1M18 - chains A and E of the 10 polymer chains in the assembly; structure by X-ray diffraction, 2.45 A resolution.

Chain A:
Molecule: Histone H3.2
From: Xenopus laevis
UniProt: P02302 (H32_XENLA); residues 401-535 here correspond to UniProt positions 1-135 (UniProt number = residue number - 400)
Chain sequence (135 residues; numbered 401 to 535; the number before each row is that of its first residue):
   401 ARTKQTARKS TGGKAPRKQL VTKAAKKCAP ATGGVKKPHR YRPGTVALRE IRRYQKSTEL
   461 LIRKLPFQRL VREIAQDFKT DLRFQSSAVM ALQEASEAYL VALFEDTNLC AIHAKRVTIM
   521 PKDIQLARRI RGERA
Not modelled in the structure: 401-437
Curated features (UniProtKB/Swiss-Prot):
  - modified residue: K437 (N6-(2-hydroxyisobutyryl)lysine)

Chain E:
Molecule: Histone H3.2
From: Xenopus laevis
UniProt: P02302 (H32_XENLA); residues 601-735 here correspond to UniProt positions 1-135 (UniProt number = residue number - 600)
Chain sequence (135 residues; numbered 601 to 735; the number before each row is that of its first residue):
   601 ARTKQTARKS TGGKAPRKQL VTKAAKKCAP ATGGVKKPHR YRPGTVALRE IRRYQKSTEL
   661 LIRKLPFQRL VREIAQDFKT DLRFQSSAVM ALQEASEAYL VALFEDTNLC AIHAKRVTIM
   721 PKDIQLARRI RGERA
Not modelled in the structure: 601-636
Curated features (UniProtKB/Swiss-Prot):
  - modified residue: K637 (N6-(2-hydroxyisobutyryl)lysine)

Chain A / chain E interface:
Pairs across the interface - 24 pairs, chain A then chain E:
  D506(A) - I730(E)
  L509(A) - R729(E)
  C510(A) - H713(E)  hydrogen bond (backbone-side chain)
  C510(A) - I730(E)  hydrophobic
  H513(A) - C710(E)  hydrogen bond (side chain-backbone)
  H513(A) - A714(E)
  H513(A) - R716(E)  hydrogen bond
  H513(A) - K722(E)
  H513(A) - D723(E)  salt bridge
  H513(A) - L726(E)
  A514(A) - H713(E)
  R516(A) - H713(E)
  K522(A) - H713(E)
  K522(A) - K715(E)
  D523(A) - H713(E)  salt bridge
  L526(A) - H713(E)
  A527(A) - I730(E)
  R529(A) - D706(E)  salt bridge
  R529(A) - L709(E)
  I530(A) - C710(E)  hydrophobic
  I530(A) - A727(E)
  I530(A) - I730(E)  hydrophobic
  I530(A) - R731(E)
  R531(A) - I730(E)
Also at the interface, not in a pair above, chain A (14 interface residues in all): K515
Also at the interface, not in a pair above, chain E (15 interface residues in all): E705

In short:
Chain A and chain E form an interface of 14 and 15 residues respectively; the contacts include 3 hydrogen
bonds and 3 salt bridges. Polar pairs include H513(A)-D723(E), D523(A)-H713(E) and R529(A)-D706(E).
Both chains are Histone H3.2 (Xenopus laevis). Entry 1M18 (Ligand binding alters the structure and dynamics of
nucleosomal DNA) was determined by X-ray diffraction, deposited together with 1M19 and 1M1A.
